Entry 5D0X (X-ray diffraction, 2.60 A resolution); this record covers chains I and Y of the 28 polymer chains in the assembly.

# Chain I
Protein: Proteasome subunit beta type-3
Source organism: Saccharomyces cerevisiae (strain ATCC 204508 / S288c)
Notes: EC 3.4.25.1
UniProtKB: P25451 (PSB3_YEAST); residues 0-204 here correspond to UniProt positions 1-205 (UniProt number = residue number + 1)
Amino-acid sequence (205 residues; each row starts with the number of its first residue; numbering starts at 0):
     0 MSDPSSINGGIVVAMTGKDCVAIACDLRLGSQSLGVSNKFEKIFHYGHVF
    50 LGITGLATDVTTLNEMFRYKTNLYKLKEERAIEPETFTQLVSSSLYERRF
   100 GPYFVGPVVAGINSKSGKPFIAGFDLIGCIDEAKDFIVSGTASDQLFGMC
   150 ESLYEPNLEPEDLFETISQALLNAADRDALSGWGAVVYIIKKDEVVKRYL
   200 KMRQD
Disordered / not traced: 0
Metal / ion sites: Mg2+: D204 (shared with A165(Y), D168(Y), S171(Y) of chain Y)
Curated features (UniProtKB/Swiss-Prot):
  - modified residue: S30 (Phosphoserine)
  - cross-link: K69 (Glycyl lysine isopeptide (Lys-Gly) (interchain with G-Cter in ubiquitin))

# Chain Y
Protein: Proteasome subunit beta type-5
Source organism: Saccharomyces cerevisiae (strain ATCC 204508 / S288c)
Notes: EC 3.4.25.1
UniProtKB: P30656 (PSB5_YEAST); residues 1-212 here correspond to UniProt positions 76-287 (UniProt number = residue number + 75)
Amino-acid sequence (212 residues; row label = number of the first residue in the row):
     1 STTLAFRFQGGIIVAVDSRATAGNWVASQTVKKVIEINPFLLGTMAGGAA
    51 DCQFWETWLGSQCRLHELREKERISVAAASKILSNLVYQYKGAGLSMGTM
   101 ICGYTRKEGPTIYYVDSDGTRLKGDIFCVGSGQTFAYGVLDSNYKWDLSV
   151 EDALYLGKRSILAAAHRDAYSGGSVNLYHVTEDGWIYHGNHDVGELFWKV
   201 KEEEGSFNNVIG
Differences from the reference sequence: engineered mutation S1 (Thr76 in P30656)
Covalently attached groups: bortezomib (BO2) linked to S1
Metal / ion sites: Mg2+: A165, D168, S171 (shared with D204(I) of chain I)
Residues lining bound ligands: bortezomib (BO2; N-[(1R)-1-(dihydroxyboryl)-3-methylbutyl]-N-(pyrazin-2-ylcarbonyl)-L-phenylalaninamide): R19, A20, T21, A22, A27, V31, K33, M45, A46, G47, G48, A49, S131, Y170
From the paper describing this entry:
  - mutagenesis - T1S (3.7-fold): decreased binding to bortezomib
  - binding site for bortezomib: S1
  - catalytic residues: D17, K33
  - catalytic residues: G47 (proposed by the authors, not directly observed)
  - mutagenesis - K33A: decreased catalytic activity
  - mutagenesis - D17N: decreased growth
  - mutagenesis - D17N: decreased catalytic activity on Suc-LLVY-AMC

# How chain I and chain Y interact
Contacting residue pairs - 43 pairs, chain I then chain Y:
  S5(I) with N24(Y)
  R27(I) with A169(Y)
  S32(I) with R167(Y); D168(Y); A169(Y), hydrogen bond (backbone-backbone); Y170(Y)
  L33(I) with F135(Y), hydrophobic
  G34(I) with R167(Y), hydrogen bond (backbone-side chain)
  V35(I) with R167(Y), hydrogen bond (backbone-side chain)
  N37(I) with N209(Y); V210(Y)
  K38(I) with N209(Y), hydrogen bond (side chain-backbone)
  Q144(I) with W25(Y)
  D175(I) with V26(Y); Q29(Y)
  R176(I) with W25(Y); V26(Y), hydrogen bond (side chain-backbone); A27(Y), hydrogen bond (side chain-backbone); S28(Y)
  D177(I) with N24(Y); V26(Y)
  A178(I) with N24(Y), hydrogen bond (backbone-backbone); V26(Y); A169(Y); Y170(Y), hydrophobic
  L179(I) with N24(Y)
  W182(I) with H166(Y), hydrogen bond (side chain-backbone); R167(Y)
  K200(I) with W198(Y)
  M201(I) with W198(Y)
  R202(I) with Q29(Y); G173(Y), hydrogen bond (side chain-backbone); D192(Y), salt bridge; G194(Y)
  Q203(I) with H166(Y), hydrogen bond (backbone-side chain); F197(Y); W198(Y)
  D204(I) with R19(Y), salt bridge; A165(Y); S171(Y); G172(Y); G173(Y), hydrogen bond (side chain-backbone); V193(Y)
Also at the interface, not in a pair above, chain I (21 interface residues in all): Q31
Also at the interface, not in a pair above, chain Y (26 interface residues in all): I211, G212

# Summary
Chain I and chain Y form an interface of 21 and 26 residues respectively; the contacts include 11 hydrogen
bonds and 2 salt bridges. Polar pairs include R202(I)-D192(Y), D204(I)-R19(Y) and G34(I)-R167(Y). From the
paper: catalytic residues D17(Y), K33(Y) and G47(Y); T1S of chain Y reduces binding to bortezomib; 3
substitutions were tested in all.
Here chain I is Proteasome subunit beta type-3 and chain Y is Proteasome subunit beta type-5, both from
Saccharomyces cerevisiae (strain ATCC 204508 / S288c). Entry 5D0X (Yeast 20S proteasome beta5-T1S mutant in
complex with Bortezomib) was determined by X-ray diffraction (same publication as 5CZ4, 5CZ5, 5CZ6, 5CZ7,
5CZ8, 5CZ9 and 16 further entries).
